PDB entry 3BUC | X-ray diffraction, 2.59 A resolution | chains C and A of the 3 polymer chains in the assembly

# Chain C
Molecule: 13-nt DNA strand
Sequence (13 nucleotides; numbered 1 to 13; the number before each row is that of its first residue):
     1 TCGCAGTTATACA

# Chain A
Protein: Alpha-ketoglutarate-dependent dioxygenase alkB homolog 2
Organism: Homo sapiens
Notes: EC 1.14.11.-
UniProt: Q6NS38 (ALKB2_HUMAN); residues 56-258 here = UniProt positions 56-258
Amino-acid sequence (203 residues; row label = number of the first residue in the row):
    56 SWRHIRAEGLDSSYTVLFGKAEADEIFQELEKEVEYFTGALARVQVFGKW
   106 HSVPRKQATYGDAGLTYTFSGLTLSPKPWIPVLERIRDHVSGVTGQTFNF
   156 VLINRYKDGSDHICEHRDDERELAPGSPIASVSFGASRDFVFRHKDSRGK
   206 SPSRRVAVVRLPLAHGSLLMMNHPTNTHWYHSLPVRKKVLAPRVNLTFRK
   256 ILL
Not modelled in the structure: 204-206
Sequence notes: engineered mutation Ser67 (Cys in Q6NS38), Ser165 (Cys in Q6NS38), Cys169 (Gly in Q6NS38), Ser192 (Cys in Q6NS38)
UniProt features mapped onto this chain:
  - binding site (substrate): Phe102 to Lys104, Tyr122 to Phe124, Asp174
  - binding site (2-oxoglutarate): Asn159, Tyr161, His171, His236, Arg248, Thr252, Arg254
  - binding site (Fe cation): His171, Asp173, His236
  - mutagenesis: Val101 to Gly103 (Strong decrease of activity toward N1-methyladenine adduct in both ssDNA and dsDNA substrates), Val101 (V101A: Decreases activity toward N1-methyladenine adduct in ssDNA. Has no effect on lesion repair in dsDNA; V101G: Loss of activity toward N1-methyladenine adduct in either ssDNA or dsDNA ...), Phe102 (F102A: Strong decrease of activity toward N1-methyladenine adduct. Loss of activity toward N1-methyladenine adduct in either ssDNA or dsDNA; when associated with G-101), Arg110 (R110A: Loss of activity toward N1-methyladenine adduct in either ssDNA or dsDNA), Tyr122 (Y122A: Decreases activity toward N1-methyladenine adduct in either ssDNA or dsDNA), Phe124 (F124A: Loss of activity toward N1-methyladenine adduct in either ssDNA or dsDNA), Ser125 (S125A: Strong decrease of activity toward N1-methyladenine adduct in ssDNA. Has no effect on lesion repair in dsDNA), Asp173 (D173A: Loss of activity associated with decreased rDNA transcription), Glu175 (E175A: Loss of activity), His236 (H236A: Decreases activity)
Bound ions: Mn2+: Asp173 (together with 2-oxoglutaric acid)
Ligand contacts:
  - 2-oxoglutaric acid (AKG): Leu157, Asn159, Tyr161, Ile168, His171, Asp173, Ser186, Phe195, Leu218, His236, Leu238, Arg248, Asn250, Thr252, Arg254
  - propane-1-thiol (XL3): His167, Cys169, Glu170
What the authors report for this chain:
  - binding site for propane-1-thiol: Cys169
  - Mn2+ coordination: His171, Asp173, His236
  - binding site for the 13-nt DNA strand: Tyr122, Phe124, Cys169, His171, Asp174, Glu175
  - specificity-determining residues: Phe124, Glu175 (proposed by the authors, not directly observed)

# How chain C and chain A interact
Residue-residue contacts (15; chain C residue first):
  DT1(C) - Lys242(A)  phosphate contact
  DT1(C) - Lys243(A)  phosphate contact
  DC2(C) - Val240(A)  phosphate contact
  DC2(C) - Arg241(A)  phosphate contact
  DC2(C) - Lys242(A)  hydrogen bond to the phosphate
  DC2(C) - Lys243(A)  salt bridge to the phosphate
  DG3(C) - Arg241(A)  salt bridge to the phosphate
  DC4(C) - Arg198(A)  salt bridge to the phosphate
  DT7(C) - Phe102(A)  stacking on the base
  DT8(C) - Phe102(A)  sugar contact
  DT8(C) - Gly103(A)  base contact
  DA9(C) - Gly103(A)  sugar contact
  DA9(C) - Lys104(A)  hydrogen bond to the base
  DA9(C) - Trp105(A)  hydrogen bond to the base
  DT10(C) - Gly103(A)  sugar contact
Also at the interface, not in a pair above, chain C (9 interface residues in all): DA11
Also at the interface, not in a pair above, chain A (11 interface residues in all): Gln100, Pro239

# Overview
Chain C and chain A form an interface of 9 and 11 residues respectively, with 3 hydrogen bonds, 3 salt bridges
and 1 aromatic stacking contact. Polar contacts include DA9(C)-Lys104(A), DA9(C)-Trp105(A) and
DC2(C)-Lys242(A). The paper reports a binding site for the 13-nt DNA strand at Tyr122(A), Phe124(A) and
Cys169(A) among others; a binding site for propane-1-thiol at Cys169(A).
Chain C is a 13-nt DNA strand and chain A is Alpha-ketoglutarate-dependent dioxygenase alkB homolog 2 (Homo
sapiens); the structure, X-ray structure of human ABH2 bound to dsDNA with Mn(II) and 2KG, was determined by
X-ray diffraction, deposited together with 3BI3, 3BIE, 3BKZ, 3BTX, 3BTY, 3BTZ and 3BU0.
